4RMR - chain A; structure by X-ray diffraction, 1.53 A resolution.

# Chain A
Molecule: Beta-2-microglobulin
From: Homo sapiens
UniProtKB: P61769 (B2MG_HUMAN); residues 1-99 here correspond to UniProt positions 21-119 (UniProt number = residue number + 20)
Sequence (100 residues; row label = number of the first residue in the row; numbering starts at 0):
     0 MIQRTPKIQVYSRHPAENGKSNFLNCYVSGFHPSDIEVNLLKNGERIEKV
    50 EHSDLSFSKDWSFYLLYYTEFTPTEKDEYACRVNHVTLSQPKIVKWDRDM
Cystine bridges: Cys25-Cys80
Sequence notes: initiating methionine (0); engineered mutation Asn38 (Asp58 in P61769)
Curated features (UniProtKB/Swiss-Prot):
  - modified residue: Gln2 (Pyrrolidone carboxylic acid)
  - glycosylation: Ile1 (N-linked (Glc) (glycation) isoleucine), Lys19 (N-linked (Glc) (glycation) lysine), Lys41 (N-linked (Glc) (glycation) lysine), Lys48 (N-linked (Glc) (glycation) lysine), Lys58 (N-linked (Glc) (glycation) lysine), Lys91 (N-linked (Glc) (glycation) lysine), Lys94 (N-linked (Glc) (glycation) lysine)
What the authors report for this chain:
  - mutagenesis - D34N, D38N (DeltaTm of-3.4 degC): decreased stability
  - contacts within the chain: Asn38-Glu50, Asn38-Arg45 (hydrogen bond), Ser57-Ser61
  - conformationally variable residues (side-chain flip): Glu50, Ser57

# In short
The paper reports that D34N and D38N reduce stability; conformational variability at Glu50 and Ser57.
Chain A is Beta-2-microglobulin (Homo sapiens); the structure, Crystal structure of the D38N Beta-2
Microglobulin mutant, was determined by X-ray diffraction, deposited together with 4RMQ, 4RMS and 4RMT.
